2UXB - chains A and L of the 23 polymer chains in the assembly; structure by X-ray diffraction, 3.10 A resolution.

== Chain A ==
Molecule: 16S ribosomal RNA
Source organism: Thermus thermophilus
Sequence (1522 nucleotides; each row starts with the number of its first residue; note: 44 numbers in that range are skipped by the numbering (no residue carries them; nothing is unmodelled there); a row labelled like 189A-189L holds insertion residues (189A, then the next letters in order); numbering starts at 0):
     0 UUUGUUGGAGAGUUUGAUCCUGGCUCAGGGUGAACGCUGGCGGCGUGCCU
    50 AAGACAUGCAAGUCGUGCGGGCCG
    76 CGGGGUUUU
    88 ACUCCG
    96 UGGUCAGCGGCGGACGGGUGAGUAACGCGUGGGU
  129A G
   130 ACCUACCCGGAAGAGGGGGACAACCCGGGGAAACUCGGGCUAAUCCCCCA
   180 UGUGGACCCG
189A-189L CCCCUUGGGGUG
   190 UGUCCAAAGGGCUUU
   216 GCCCGCUUCCGGAUGGGCCCGCGUCCCAUCAGCUAGUUGGUGGGGUAAUG
   266 GCCCACCAAGGCGACGACGGGUAGCCGGUCUGAGAGGAUGGCCGGCCACA
   316 GGGGCACUGAGACACGGGCCCCACUCCUACGGGAGGCAGCAGUUAGGAAU
   366 CUUCCGCAAUGGGCGCAAGCCUGACGGAGCGACGCCGCUUGGAGGAAGAA
   416 GCCCUUCGGGGUGUAAACUCCUGA
   441 ACCCGGGACGAAACCCCC
   460 GA
   470 CGAGGGGA
   479 CUGACGGUACCGGGGUAA
   498 UAGCGCCGGCCAACUCCGUGCCAGCAGCCGCGGUAAUACGGAGGGCGCGA
   548 GCGUUACCCGGAUUCACUGGGCGUAAAGGGCGUGUAGGCGGCCUGGGGCG
   598 UCCCAUGUGAAAGACCACGGCUCAACCGUGGGGGAGCGUGGGAUACGCUC
   648 AGGCUAGACGGUGGGAGAGGGUGGUGGAAUUCCCGGAGUAGCGGUGAAAU
   698 GCGCAGAUACCGGGAGGAACGCCGAUGGCGAAGGCAGCCACCUGGUCCAC
   748 CCGUGACGCUGAGGCGCGAAAGCGUGGGGAGCAAACCGGAUUAGAUACCC
   798 GGGUAGUCCACGCCCUAAACGAUGCGCGCUAGGUCUCUGGGUCU
   848 CCUGGGGGCCGAAGCUAACGCGUUAAGCGCGCCGCCUGGGGAGUACGGCC
   898 GCAAGGCUGAAACUCAAAGGAAUUGACGGGGGCCCGCACAAGCGGUGGAG
   948 CAUGUGGUUUAAUUCGAAGCAACGCGAAGAACCUUACCAGGCCUUGACAU
   998 GCUA
 1001A G
  1002 GGAACCCGGGUGAAAGCCUGGGGUGCCCC
1030A-1030D GCGA
  1031 GGGGAGCCCUAGCACAGGUGCUGCAUGGCCGUCGUCAGCUCGUGCCGUGA
  1081 GGUGUUGGGUUAAGUCCCGCAACGAGCGCAACCCCCGCCGUUAGUUGCCA
  1131 GCGGUUCGGCCGGGCACUCUAACGGGACUGCCCGCG
  1168 AAAGCGGGAGGAAGGAGGGGACGACGUCUGGUCAGCAUGGCCCUUACGGC
  1218 CUGGGCGACACACGUGCUACAAUGCCCACUACAAAGCGAUGCCACCCGGC
  1268 AACGGGGAGCUAAUCGCAAAAAGGUGGGCCCAGUUCGGAUUGGGGUCUGC
  1318 AACCCGACCCCAUGAAGCCGGAAUCGCUAGUAAUCGCGGAUCAGCC
 1363A A
  1364 UGCCGCGGUGAAUACGUUCCCGGGCCUUGUACACACCGCCCGUCACGCCA
  1414 UGGGAGCGGGCUCUACCCGAAGUCGCCGG
1442A-1442B GA
  1443 GCCUA
  1452 C
  1456 GGGCAGGCGCCGAGGGUAGGGCCCGUGACUGGGGCGAAGUCGUAACAAGG
  1506 UAGCUGUACCGGAAGGUGCGGCUGGAUCACCUCCUUUCU
Not modelled in the structure: 0-4, 1535-1538
Ion coordination: Mg2+ site 1 near U17 (its only coordinating residue here); Mg2+ site 2 near G21 (its only coordinating residue here); Mg2+ site 3: U62 (shared with 1 residue of chain T); Mg2+ site 4 near G126 (its only coordinating residue here); Mg2+ site 5 near A172 (its only coordinating residue here); Mg2+ site 6: G238, U239; Mg2+ site 7: G266 (shared with 1 residue of chain Q); Mg2+ site 8: C280 (shared with 1 residue of chain Q); K+ site 1: G293, U304; Mg2+ site 9 near A315 (its only coordinating residue here); Mg2+ site 10 near G317 (its only coordinating residue here); Mg2+ site 11 near C328 (its only coordinating residue here); 44 more Mg2+ sites not listed; 2 more K+ sites not listed
Small-molecule neighbours: paromomycin (PAR): C1404, G1405, U1406, C1407, A1408, C1409, G1489, C1490, G1491, A1492, A1493, G1494, U1495

== Chain L ==
Name: Ribosomal protein S12
Source organism: Thermus thermophilus
UniProtKB: Q5SHN3 (RS12_THET8); residues 5-135 here correspond to UniProt positions 1-131 (UniProt number = residue number - 4)
Amino-acid sequence (135 residues; row label = number of the first residue in the row):
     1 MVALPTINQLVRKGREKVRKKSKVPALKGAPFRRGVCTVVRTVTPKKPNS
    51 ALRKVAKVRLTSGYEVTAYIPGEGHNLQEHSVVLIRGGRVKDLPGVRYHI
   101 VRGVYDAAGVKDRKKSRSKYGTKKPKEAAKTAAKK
Not modelled in the structure: 1-4, 130-135

== Chain A / chain L interface ==
Residue-residue contacts (126; chain A residue first):
  U24(A) - Lys23(L)  salt bridge to the phosphate
  A32(A) - Pro31(L)  base contact
  A33(A) - Pro31(L)  base contact
  A33(A) - Phe32(L)  base contact
  C34(A) - Phe32(L)  sugar contact
  C34(A) - Val101(L)  sugar contact
  C34(A) - Val104(L)  phosphate contact
  G35(A) - Val104(L)  phosphate contact
  G35(A) - Arg117(L)  sugar contact
  G35(A) - Ser118(L)  hydrogen bond to the sugar
  G35(A) - Gly121(L)  sugar contact
  C36(A) - Ser118(L)  sugar contact
  C36(A) - Thr122(L)  sugar contact
  C36(A) - Lys123(L)  salt bridge to the phosphate
  C36(A) - Lys124(L)  hydrogen bond to the phosphate
  U37(A) - Lys123(L)  phosphate contact
  U37(A) - Lys124(L)  hydrogen bond to the phosphate
  U49(A) - Lys28(L)  hydrogen bond to the sugar
  C241(A) - Arg19(L)  sugar contact
  G302(A) - Lys17(L)  salt bridge to the phosphate
  A303(A) - Lys17(L)  salt bridge to the phosphate
  G362(A) - Arg33(L)  phosphate contact
  G362(A) - Arg34(L)  salt bridge to the phosphate
  G362(A) - Thr61(L)  phosphate contact
  A363(A) - Lys28(L)  base contact
  A363(A) - Ala30(L)  base contact
  A363(A) - Pro31(L)  base contact
  A363(A) - Phe32(L)  base contact
  A363(A) - Arg33(L)  salt bridge to the phosphate
  A363(A) - Arg34(L)  salt bridge to the phosphate
  A363(A) - Thr61(L)  hydrogen bond to the phosphate
  A363(A) - Leu84(L)  sugar contact
  A364(A) - Lys28(L)  base contact
  G500(A) - Lys124(L)  phosphate contact
  C501(A) - Arg117(L)  salt bridge to the phosphate
  C501(A) - Ser118(L)  hydrogen bond to the phosphate
  C501(A) - Lys124(L)  salt bridge to the phosphate
  G502(A) - Lys115(L)  phosphate contact
  G502(A) - Ser116(L)  phosphate contact
  G502(A) - Arg117(L)  hydrogen bond to the phosphate
  G502(A) - Ser118(L)  hydrogen bond to the phosphate
  G502(A) - Lys119(L)  hydrogen bond to the phosphate
  C503(A) - Ser116(L)  hydrogen bond to the phosphate
  C503(A) - Lys119(L)  salt bridge to the phosphate
  C518(A) - Ser50(L)  hydrogen bond to the sugar
  C519(A) - Ser50(L)  hydrogen bond to the phosphate
  C519(A) - Leu52(L)  phosphate contact
  A520(A) - Leu52(L)  phosphate contact
  A520(A) - Glu73(L)  hydrogen bond to the sugar
  G521(A) - Leu52(L)  phosphate contact
  G521(A) - Arg53(L)  base contact
  G521(A) - Lys54(L)  phosphate contact
  G521(A) - Gly72(L)  sugar contact
  G521(A) - Glu73(L)  phosphate contact
  C522(A) - Asn49(L)  base contact
  C522(A) - Arg53(L)  base contact
  C522(A) - Tyr69(L)  hydrogen bond to the phosphate
  C522(A) - Pro71(L)  phosphate contact
  C522(A) - Gly72(L)  hydrogen bond to the phosphate
  C522(A) - Asp92(L)  base contact
  C522(A) - Tyr120(L)  hydrogen bond to the phosphate
  A523(A) - Arg53(L)  base contact
  A523(A) - Val90(L)  base contact
  A523(A) - Lys91(L)  base contact
  A523(A) - Asp92(L)  base contact
  A523(A) - Tyr120(L)  hydrogen bond to the phosphate
  C525(A) - Lys91(L)  salt bridge to the phosphate
  G527(A) - Asn49(L)  base contact
  G527(A) - Asp92(L)  base contact
  C528(A) - Asn49(L)  hydrogen bond to the base
  G529(A) - Pro48(L)  base contact
  G529(A) - Asn49(L)  hydrogen bond to the base
  G529(A) - Ser50(L)  hydrogen bond to the base
  G537(A) - Arg113(L)  salt bridge to the phosphate
  G538(A) - Arg113(L)  salt bridge to the phosphate
  G538(A) - Lys114(L)  hydrogen bond to the phosphate
  G538(A) - Lys115(L)  hydrogen bond to the phosphate
  A539(A) - Lys114(L)  salt bridge to the phosphate
  A539(A) - Lys115(L)  phosphate contact
  G550(A) - Lys119(L)  sugar contact
  U551(A) - Phe32(L)  base contact
  U551(A) - Arg86(L)  sugar contact
  U552(A) - Pro31(L)  hydrogen bond to the sugar
  U552(A) - Arg86(L)  hydrogen bond to the sugar
  U552(A) - Gly87(L)  phosphate contact
  A553(A) - Val24(L)  phosphate contact
  A553(A) - Gly29(L)  hydrogen bond to the sugar
  A553(A) - Pro31(L)  sugar contact
  C554(A) - Ser22(L)  hydrogen bond to the phosphate
  C555(A) - Lys20(L)  phosphate contact
  C562(A) - Arg15(L)  base contact
  C562(A) - Glu16(L)  hydrogen bond to the base
  A563(A) - Arg15(L)  hydrogen bond to the base
  C564(A) - Leu10(L)  sugar contact
  C564(A) - Arg15(L)  salt bridge to the phosphate
  G567(A) - Pro5(L)  base contact
  G567(A) - Arg15(L)  hydrogen bond to the base
  G568(A) - Pro5(L)  base contact
  G585(A) - Asn8(L)  hydrogen bond to the sugar
  C879(A) - Thr6(L)  base contact
  C879(A) - Asn8(L)  phosphate contact
  C880(A) - Thr6(L)  hydrogen bond to the phosphate
  C880(A) - Asn8(L)  hydrogen bond to the phosphate
  C880(A) - Gln9(L)  base contact
  C880(A) - Arg12(L)  salt bridge to the phosphate
  G881(A) - Gln9(L)  phosphate contact
  G881(A) - Arg12(L)  salt bridge to the phosphate
  C882(A) - Pro5(L)  base contact
  U884(A) - Arg15(L)  hydrogen bond to the base
  A908(A) - Lys21(L)  salt bridge to the phosphate
  A909(A) - Lys21(L)  salt bridge to the phosphate
  C910(A) - Arg97(L)  salt bridge to the phosphate
  U911(A) - Arg89(L)  salt bridge to the phosphate
  U911(A) - Gly95(L)  phosphate contact
  U911(A) - Arg97(L)  salt bridge to the phosphate
  C912(A) - Lys46(L)  sugar contact
  C912(A) - Pro94(L)  phosphate contact
  A913(A) - Lys46(L)  salt bridge to the phosphate
  C1411(A) - Arg41(L)  phosphate contact
  C1411(A) - Lys57(L)  hydrogen bond to the phosphate
  C1412(A) - Lys57(L)  salt bridge to the phosphate
  C1490(A) - Pro94(L)  sugar contact
  G1491(A) - Lys46(L)  salt bridge to the phosphate
  A1492(A) - Lys46(L)  phosphate contact
  A1492(A) - Lys47(L)  hydrogen bond to the phosphate
  A1492(A) - Ser50(L)  hydrogen bond to the base
Also at the interface, not in a pair above, chain A (62 interface residues in all): C504, C526, C883
Also at the interface, not in a pair above, chain L (71 interface residues in all): Ile7, Val18, Thr44, Pro45, Ala51, Gly74, Gly88, His99, Gly103, Tyr105

== Overview ==
62 residues of chain A and 71 residues of chain L are in contact; the contacts include 36 hydrogen bonds and
25 salt bridges. Among the polar pairs are C528(A)-Asn49(L), G529(A)-Asn49(L) and G529(A)-Ser50(L). Chain A
binds paromomycin. G238(A) and U239(A) form the Mg2+ site 6.
Chain A is 16S ribosomal RNA and chain L is Ribosomal protein S12, both from Thermus thermophilus; the
structure, Crystal structure of an extended tRNA anticodon stem loop in complex with its cognate mRNA GGGU
..., was determined by X-ray diffraction together with 2UXD and 2UXC from the same study.
